Entry 5B51 (X-ray diffraction, 1.30 A resolution); this record covers chain A.

# Chain A
Protein: ABC-type transporter, periplasmic component
From: Corynebacterium glutamicum ATCC 13032
UniProt: Q8NTB8 (Q8NTB8_CORGL); numbering as in UniProt (aligned over 24-359)
Amino-acid sequence (345 residues; each row starts with the number of its first residue):
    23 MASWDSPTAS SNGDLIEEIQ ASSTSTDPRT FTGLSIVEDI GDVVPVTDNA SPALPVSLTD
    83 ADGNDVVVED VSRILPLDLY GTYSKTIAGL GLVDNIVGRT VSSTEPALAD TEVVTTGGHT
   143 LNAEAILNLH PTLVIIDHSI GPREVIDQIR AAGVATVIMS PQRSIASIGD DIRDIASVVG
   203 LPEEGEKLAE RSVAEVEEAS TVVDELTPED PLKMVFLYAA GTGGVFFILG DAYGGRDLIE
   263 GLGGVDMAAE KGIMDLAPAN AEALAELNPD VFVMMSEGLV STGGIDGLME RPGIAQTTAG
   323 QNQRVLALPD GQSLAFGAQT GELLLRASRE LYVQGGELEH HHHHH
Unresolved in the structure: 23-31, 356-367
Differences from the reference sequence: expression tag (23, 360-367); engineered mutation Ala242 (Arg in Q8NTB8)
Ion coordination: heme Fe: His141, Tyr240
Small-molecule neighbours: heme (HEM): Leu101, Tyr102, Val123, Ser124, Thr126, Gly139, Gly140, His141, Tyr240, Ala242, Val247, Phe249, Leu251, Tyr255, Leu278, Met297, Glu299, Asp332, Leu336
From the paper describing this entry:
  - heme coordination: His141, Tyr240
  - mutagenesis - R242A: unchanged binding to heme

# In short
Ligands of chain A: heme. The heme Fe site is built by His141 and Tyr240. From the paper: R242A leaves binding
to heme unchanged; heme coordination by His141 and Tyr240.
Chain A is ABC-type transporter, periplasmic component (Corynebacterium glutamicum ATCC 13032); the structure,
Crystal structure of heme binding protein HmuT R242A mutant, was determined by X-ray diffraction together with
5B4Z and 5B50 from the same study.
